PDB entry 5T08 | X-ray diffraction, 2.19 A resolution | chains A and E of the 6 polymer chains in the assembly

Chain A (and E):
Name: Hemagglutinin
From: H6N1 subtype
Notes: chain E of this document is another copy of the same molecule, construct and numbering; everything in this record applies to it too
UniProt: A0A0J9X268 (A0A0J9X268_9INFA); residues -1 to 331 here correspond to UniProt positions 1-333 (UniProt number = residue number + 2)
Chain sequence (333 residues; numbered -1 to 331; the number before each row is that of its first residue; numbers below 1 keep their minus sign (Ala-1 is residue -1)):
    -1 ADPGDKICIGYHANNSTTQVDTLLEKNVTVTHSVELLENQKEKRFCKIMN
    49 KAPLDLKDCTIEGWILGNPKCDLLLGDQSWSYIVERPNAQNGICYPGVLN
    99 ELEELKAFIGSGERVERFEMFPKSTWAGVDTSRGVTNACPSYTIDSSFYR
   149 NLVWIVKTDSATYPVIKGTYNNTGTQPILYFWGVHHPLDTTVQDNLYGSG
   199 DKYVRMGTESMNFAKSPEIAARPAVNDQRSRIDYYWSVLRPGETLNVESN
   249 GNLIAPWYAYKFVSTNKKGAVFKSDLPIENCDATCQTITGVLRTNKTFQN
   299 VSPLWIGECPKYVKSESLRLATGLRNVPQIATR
Not modelled in the structure: -1 to 0, 331 (chain E: -1 to 0, 263-264, 328-331)
Disulfide bonds: Cys44-Cys279, Cys57-Cys69, Cys92-Cys137, Cys283-Cys307
Glycans and other covalent adducts: N-acetylglucosamine (NAG) linked to Asn25, Asn169
Sequence notes: engineered mutation Asp225 (Gly227 in A0A0J9X268)
From the paper describing this entry:
  - conformationally variable residues (side-chain flip): Leu186, Gln226
  - mutagenesis - A222K/G225D, G225D: increased binding to human-type receptors
  - mutagenesis - G225D: abolished binding to avian-type receptors
  - mutagenesis - G225D: increased binding to human trachea epithelium
  - mutagenesis - G225D: abolished binding to chicken trachea
  - mutagenesis - G225D: decreased stability
  - mutagenesis - L186P, L186S, Q226L: decreased binding to avian-type receptors

Chain A / chain E interface:
Pairs across the interface (22):
  Val96(A) - Ser208(E)
  Val96(A) - Asn210(E)
  Glu216(A) - Ala212(E)
  Ile217(A) - Arg203(E)  hydrogen bond (backbone-side chain)
  Ala218(A) - Arg203(E)
  Ala218(A) - Glu246(E)
  Ala219(A) - Asn244(E)  hydrogen bond (backbone-side chain)
  Ala219(A) - Glu246(E)
  Arg220(A) - Met204(E)  hydrogen bond (side chain-backbone)
  Arg220(A) - Gly205(E)
  Arg220(A) - Asn210(E)
  Arg220(A) - Phe211(E)  hydrogen bond (side chain-backbone)
  Arg220(A) - Asn244(E)
  Pro221(A) - Gly205(E)
  Pro221(A) - Thr206(E)
  Pro221(A) - Glu207(E)
  Pro221(A) - Thr242(E)
  Pro221(A) - Asn244(E)
  Val223(A) - Glu207(E)
  Arg227(A) - Asn244(E)
  Arg229(A) - Thr206(E)  hydrogen bond (side chain-backbone)
  Arg229(A) - Asn210(E)
Also at the interface, not in a pair above, chain A (11 interface residues in all): Asp231

Summary:
The interface between chain A and chain E involves 11 residues on one side and 12 on the other, with 5
hydrogen bonds. Polar contacts include Ile217(A)-Arg203(E), Ala219(A)-Asn244(E) and Arg220(A)-Met204(E). From
the paper: L186P, L186S and Q226L of chain A reduce binding to avian-type receptors; conformational
variability at Leu186(A) and Gln226(A); 5 substitutions were tested in all.
Both chains are Hemagglutinin (H6N1 subtype). Entry 5T08 (Crystal structure of H6 hemagglutinin G225D mutant
from Taiwan (2013) H6N1 influenza virus) was determined by X-ray diffraction, deposited together with 5T0B,
5T0D and 5T0E.
